4P2Q - chains B and E of the 5 polymer chains in the assembly; structure by X-ray diffraction, 3.30 A resolution.

Chain B:
Protein: MHC class II E-beta-k
Source organism: Mus musculus
UniProtKB: Q31163 (Q31163_MOUSE); residues 3-198 here correspond to UniProt positions 29-224 (UniProt number = residue number + 26)
Sequence (212 residues; numbered -3 to 208; the number before each row is that of its first residue; numbers below 1 keep their minus sign (Gly-3 is residue -3)):
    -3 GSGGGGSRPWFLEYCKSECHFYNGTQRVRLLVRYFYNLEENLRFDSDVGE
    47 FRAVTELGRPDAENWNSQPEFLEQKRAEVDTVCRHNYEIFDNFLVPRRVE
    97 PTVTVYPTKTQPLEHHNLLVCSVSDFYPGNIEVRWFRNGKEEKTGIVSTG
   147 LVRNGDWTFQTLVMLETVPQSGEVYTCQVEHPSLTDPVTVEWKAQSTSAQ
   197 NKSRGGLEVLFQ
Disordered / not traced: -3 to 2, 104-113, 165-170, 190-208
Disulfide bonds: Cys15-Cys79, Cys117-Cys173
Covalently attached groups: N-acetylglucosamine (NAG) linked to Asn19
Differences from the reference sequence: expression tag (-3 to 2, 199-208)

Chain E:
Protein: 5cc7 T-cell receptor beta chain
Source organism: Mus musculus
Sequence (266 residues; row label = number of the first residue in the row; numbers below 1 keep their minus sign (Met-21 is residue -21)):
   -21 MADGLAYFRSSFKGGGGGSGGSGGKVIQTPRYLVKGQGQKAKMRCIPEKG
    29 HPVVFWYQQNKNNEFKFLINFQNQEVLQQIDMTEKRFSAECPSNSPCSLE
    79 IQSSEAGDSALYLCASSLNNANSDYTFGSGTRLLVIEDLKNVFPPEVAVF
   129 EPSEAEISHTQKATLVCLATGFYPDHVELSWWVNGKEVHSGVCTDPQPLK
   179 EQPALNDSRYALSSRLRVSATFWQNPRNHFRCQVQFYGLSENDEWTQDRA
   229 KPVTQIVSAEAWGRAD
Disordered / not traced: -21 to -1
Disulfide bonds: Cys23-Cys92, Cys69-Cys75, Cys145-Cys210

How chain B and chain E interact:
Pairs across the interface - 8 pairs, chain B then chain E:
  Trp61(B) - Asn97(E)
  Gln64(B) - Asn97(E)  hydrogen bond
  Glu66(B) - Asn100(E)
  Phe67(B) - Asn97(E)
  Phe67(B) - Ala99(E)
  Phe67(B) - Asn100(E)
  Gln70(B) - Ala99(E)  hydrogen bond (side chain-backbone)
  Gln70(B) - Asn100(E)
Interface residues without a listed pair, chain E (6 interface residues in all): Leu96, Ser101, Asp102

Summary:
The interface between chain B and chain E involves 5 residues on one side and 6 on the other; the contacts
include 2 hydrogen bonds. Polar contacts include Gln64(B)-Asn97(E) and Gln70(B)-Ala99(E). N-acetylglucosamine
is covalently linked to Asn19(B).
Here chain B is MHC class II E-beta-k and chain E is 5cc7 T-cell receptor beta chain, both from Mus musculus.
Entry 4P2Q (Crystal structure of the 5cc7 TCR in complex with 5c2/I-Ek) was determined by X-ray diffraction,
deposited together with 4P2O and 4P2R.
